Entry 8F60 (X-ray diffraction, 1.64 A resolution); this record covers chains A and C of the 3 polymer chains in the assembly.

# Chain A
Molecule: r23C8 Fab heavy chain
Organism: Oryctolagus cuniculus
Notes: antibody fragment or engineered binder
Sequence (221 residues; numbered 1 to 221; the number before each row is that of its first residue):
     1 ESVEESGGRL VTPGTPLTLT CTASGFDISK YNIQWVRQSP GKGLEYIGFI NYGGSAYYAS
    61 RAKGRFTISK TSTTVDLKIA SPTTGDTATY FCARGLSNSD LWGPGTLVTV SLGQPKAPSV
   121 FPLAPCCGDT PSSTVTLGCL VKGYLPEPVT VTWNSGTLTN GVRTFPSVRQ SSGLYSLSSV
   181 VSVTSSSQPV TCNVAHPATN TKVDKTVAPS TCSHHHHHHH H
Not modelled in the structure: 188, 211-221
Modified positions: Glu1 (pyroglutamic acid; PCA)
Cystine bridges: Cys21-Cys92, Cys139-Cys192

# Chain C
Molecule: B- and T-lymphocyte attenuator
Organism: Homo sapiens
UniProt: Q7Z6A9 (BTLA_HUMAN); residue numbers follow UniProt; this construct covers 31-150
Sequence (126 residues; each row starts with the number of its first residue):
    31 KESCDVQLYI KRQSEHHILA GDPFELECPV KYCANRPHVT WCKLNGTTCV KLEDRQTSWK
    91 EEKNISFFIL HFEPVLPNDN GSYRCSANFQ SNLIESHSTT LYVTDVKSAS ERPSKDEMAS
   151 EFIDGR
Not modelled in the structure: 31-33, 140-156
Differences from the reference sequence: engineered mutation His47 (Ser in Q7Z6A9); expression tag (151-156)
Cystine bridges: Cys34-Cys63, Cys58-Cys115, Cys72-Cys79
Covalent attachments: N-acetylglucosamine (NAG) linked to Asn110
Curated features (UniProtKB/Swiss-Prot):
  - glycosylation (N-linked (GlcNAc...) asparagine): Asn75, Asn94, Asn110

# How chain A and chain C interact
Contacting residue pairs (33):
  Lys30(A) - Glu103(C)
  Lys30(A) - Pro104(C)
  Tyr31(A) - Gly51(C)
  Tyr31(A) - Glu103(C)  hydrogen bond
  Tyr31(A) - Pro104(C)  hydrophobic
  Asn32(A) - Ala50(C)  hydrogen bond (side chain-backbone)
  Asn32(A) - Gly51(C)  hydrogen bond (backbone-backbone)
  Asn32(A) - Asp52(C)  hydrogen bond
  Asn32(A) - Val136(C)
  Phe49(A) - Val136(C)  hydrophobic
  Asn51(A) - Val136(C)
  Asn51(A) - Lys137(C)  hydrogen bond (side chain-backbone)
  Tyr52(A) - Ala50(C)
  Tyr52(A) - Gly51(C)
  Tyr52(A) - Leu106(C)  hydrophobic
  Tyr52(A) - Pro107(C)
  Tyr52(A) - Val136(C)  hydrophobic
  Tyr57(A) - Lys137(C)
  Tyr57(A) - Ser138(C)  hydrogen bond (side chain-backbone)
  Tyr57(A) - Ala139(C)  hydrogen bond (side chain-backbone)
  Arg94(A) - Pro53(C)
  Arg94(A) - Glu103(C)  salt bridge
  Gly95(A) - Asp52(C)
  Gly95(A) - Pro53(C)
  Leu96(A) - Leu49(C)  hydrophobic
  Leu96(A) - Asp52(C)  hydrogen bond (backbone-side chain)
  Ser97(A) - Ile48(C)
  Ser97(A) - Leu49(C)  hydrogen bond (side chain-backbone)
  Ser97(A) - Asp52(C)  hydrogen bond
  Asn98(A) - Ile48(C)
  Asn98(A) - Asp52(C)  hydrogen bond (backbone-side chain)
  Asn98(A) - Pro53(C)  hydrogen bond (side chain-backbone)
  Asp100(A) - Pro53(C)
Other interface residues (no listed pair), chain C (15 interface residues in all): Phe54

# Summary
13 residues of chain A face 15 of chain C across their interface, with 12 hydrogen bonds and 1 salt bridge.
Polar contacts include Arg94(A)-Glu103(C), Tyr31(A)-Glu103(C) and Asn32(A)-Ala50(C). N-acetylglucosamine is
covalently linked to Asn110(C).
Chain A is r23C8 Fab heavy chain (Oryctolagus cuniculus) and chain C is B- and T-lymphocyte attenuator (Homo
sapiens); the structure, anti-BTLA monoclonal antibody r23C8 in complex with BTLA, was determined by X-ray
diffraction.
